PDB entry 7N16 | electron microscopy, 3.20 A resolution | chains D and C of the 4 polymer chains in the assembly

== Chain D (and C) ==
Name: Cyclic nucleotide-gated cation channel
From: Caenorhabditis elegans
Notes: chain C of this document is another copy of the same molecule, construct and numbering; everything in this record applies to it too
UniProt: Q03611 (CNG_CAEEL); residues 1-733 here = UniProt positions 1-733
Chain sequence (738 residues; numbered -4 to 733; the number before each row is that of its first residue; numbers below 1 keep their minus sign (Gly-4 is residue -4)):
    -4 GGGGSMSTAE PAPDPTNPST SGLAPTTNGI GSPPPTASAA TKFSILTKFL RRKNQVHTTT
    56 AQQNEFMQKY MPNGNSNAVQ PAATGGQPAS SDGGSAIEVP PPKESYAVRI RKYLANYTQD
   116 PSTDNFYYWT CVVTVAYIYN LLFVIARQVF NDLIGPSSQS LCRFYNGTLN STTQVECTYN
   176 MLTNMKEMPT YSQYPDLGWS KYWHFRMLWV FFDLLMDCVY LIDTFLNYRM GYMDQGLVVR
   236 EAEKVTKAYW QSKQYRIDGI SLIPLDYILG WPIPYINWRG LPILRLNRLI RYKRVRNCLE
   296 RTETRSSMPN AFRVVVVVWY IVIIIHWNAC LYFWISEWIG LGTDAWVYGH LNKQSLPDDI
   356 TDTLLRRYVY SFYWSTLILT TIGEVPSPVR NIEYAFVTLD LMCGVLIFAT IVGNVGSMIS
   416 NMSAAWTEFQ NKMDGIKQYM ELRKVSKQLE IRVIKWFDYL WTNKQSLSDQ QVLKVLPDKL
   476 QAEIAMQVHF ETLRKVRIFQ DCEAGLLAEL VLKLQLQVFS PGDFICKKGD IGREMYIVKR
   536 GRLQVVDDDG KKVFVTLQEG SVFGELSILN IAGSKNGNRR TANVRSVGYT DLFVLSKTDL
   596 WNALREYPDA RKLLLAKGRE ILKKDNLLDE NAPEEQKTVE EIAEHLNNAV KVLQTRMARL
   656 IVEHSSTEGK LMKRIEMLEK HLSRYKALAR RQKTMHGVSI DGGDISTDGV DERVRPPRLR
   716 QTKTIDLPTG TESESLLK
Unresolved in the structure: -4 to 103, 162-164, 621-733
Differences from the reference sequence: expression tag (-4 to 0); engineered mutation Trp421 (Arg in Q03611)
Cystine bridges: Cys157-Cys172
Bound ions: Na+: Glu379 (shared with 1 residue of chain A; 1 residue of chain B; Glu379(C) of chain C)
Small-molecule neighbours:
  - palmitoyl-linoleoyl phosphatidylcholine (CPL; 1-palmitoyl-2-linoleoyl-sn-glycero-3-phosphocholine), molecule 1: Tyr132, Ile133, Leu136, Tyr287, Val290, Leu294, Trp314, Tyr315, Ile318
  - palmitoyl-linoleoyl phosphatidylcholine (CPL), molecule 2: Asp147, Leu148, Pro151, Glu171, Cys172, Thr173, Tyr174, Tyr197, Phe200, Trp204, Leu359
  - palmitoyl-linoleoyl phosphatidylcholine (CPL), molecule 3: Leu148, Tyr174, Thr356, Thr358, Leu359, Leu360, Tyr363
  - palmitoyl-linoleoyl phosphatidylcholine (CPL), molecule 4: Trp333, Ile334, Arg385, Asn386, Ile387, Ala390
Swiss-Prot annotation at these positions:
  - region: Thr376 to Glu379 (Selectivity filter)
  - binding site (Na(+)): Glu379
  - binding site (3',5'-cyclic GMP): Gly559, Ser562, Arg575, Thr576, Lys619, Asp620
  - binding site (3',5'-cyclic AMP): Glu560, Arg575
  - site (Central gate): Phe403, Val407
  - mutagenesis: Gln82 to Lys733 (In p678; defects in the avoidance of P.aeruginosa and of nitric oxide. In nu629 ...), Phe403 (F403A: Impairs activation by cGMP, likely by disrupting the central gate; F403V: Impairs activation by cGMP, likely by disrupting the central gate; when associated with A-407), Val407 (V407A: Impairs activation by cGMP, likely by disrupting the central gate. Impairs activation by cGMP, likely by disrupting the central gate; when associated with V-403), Met417 (M417MG: Fails to produce currents in the presence of 100 uM intracellular cGMP; M417MGG: Fails to produce currents in the presence of 100 uM intracellular cGMP ...), Gln425 (Q425A: Fails to produce currents in the presence of 100 uM intracellular cGMP; when associated with A-421; A-429; A-432 and A-453), Asp429 (D429A: Fails to produce currents in the presence of 100 uM intracellular cGMP; when associated with A-421; A-425; A-432 and A-453), Lys432 (K432A: Fails to produce currents in the presence of 100 uM intracellular cGMP; when associated with A-421; A-425; A-429 and A-453), Asp453 (D453A: Fails to produce currents in the presence of 100 uM intracellular cGMP; when associated with A-421; A-425; A-429 and A-432), Gln510 to Lys733 (In ky791; reduces expression of the G protein-coupled receptor (GPCR) srsx-3 in the AWC neuron)

== Chain D / chain C interface ==
Contacting residue pairs - 83 pairs, chain D then chain C:
  Met228(D) - Tyr454(C)  hydrophobic
  Gln230(D) - Arg537(C)  hydrogen bond
  Gln230(D) - Gln553(C)
  Gly231(D) - Tyr584(C)
  Leu232(D) - Arg537(C)
  Glu298(D) - Trp421(C)
  Pro304(D) - Gln425(C)
  Arg308(D) - Ser418(C)
  Arg308(D) - Trp421(C)
  Thr376(D) - Ile377(C)
  Ile377(D) - Ile377(C)
  Ile377(D) - Glu379(C)
  Gly378(D) - Glu379(C)
  Glu379(D) - Glu379(C)
  Ser382(D) - Gln349(C)  hydrogen bond
  Pro383(D) - Tyr368(C)
  Val384(D) - Ile355(C)
  Val384(D) - Arg361(C)  hydrogen bond (backbone-side chain)
  Arg385(D) - Ile355(C)
  Arg385(D) - Arg361(C)
  Asn386(D) - Arg361(C)  hydrogen bond
  Asn386(D) - Val364(C)
  Tyr389(D) - Gln349(C)  hydrogen bond (side chain-backbone)
  Tyr389(D) - Arg361(C)
  Tyr389(D) - Val364(C)  hydrophobic
  Tyr389(D) - Tyr365(C)
  Tyr389(D) - Tyr368(C)  hydrophobic
  Val392(D) - Tyr368(C)  hydrophobic
  Thr393(D) - Phe367(C)
  Thr393(D) - Tyr368(C)
  Thr393(D) - Thr371(C)
  Leu396(D) - Leu372(C)  hydrophobic
  Leu396(D) - Ile377(C)  hydrophobic
  Met397(D) - Thr371(C)
  Val400(D) - Thr375(C)
  Val400(D) - Ile406(C)  hydrophobic
  Phe403(D) - Phe403(C)  hydrophobic
  Ala404(D) - Val410(C)
  Thr405(D) - Val410(C)
  Thr405(D) - Ile414(C)
  Val407(D) - Val407(C)  hydrophobic
  Asn409(D) - Ile414(C)
  Asn416(D) - Thr422(C)  hydrogen bond
  Asn458(D) - Leu437(C)
  Lys459(D) - Gln433(C)  hydrogen bond (backbone-side chain)
  Gln460(D) - Gln433(C)
  Asp464(D) - Tyr434(C)  hydrogen bond
  Gln466(D) - Gly430(C)
  Gln466(D) - Ile431(C)
  Gln466(D) - Tyr434(C)
  Val467(D) - Ile431(C)
  Lys469(D) - Lys427(C)
  Val470(D) - Lys427(C)
  Val470(D) - Ile431(C)  hydrophobic
  Val470(D) - Trp451(C)
  Val470(D) - Leu462(C)
  Leu471(D) - Ile431(C)  hydrophobic
  Leu471(D) - Leu462(C)
  Pro472(D) - Trp451(C)
  Pro472(D) - Leu462(C)
  Pro472(D) - Val513(C)
  Asp473(D) - Gln512(C)
  Lys474(D) - Phe519(C)
  Leu475(D) - Leu444(C)  hydrophobic
  Leu475(D) - Val448(C)  hydrophobic
  Leu475(D) - Ser515(C)
  Glu478(D) - Leu444(C)
  Glu478(D) - Arg447(C)  salt bridge
  Glu478(D) - Asp518(C)
  Ile479(D) - Met435(C)  hydrophobic
  Ile479(D) - Val440(C)  hydrophobic
  Ile479(D) - Leu444(C)  hydrophobic
  Gln482(D) - Val440(C)
  Gln482(D) - Ser441(C)
  Gln482(D) - Leu444(C)
  Glu504(D) - Arg528(C)  salt bridge
  Leu511(D) - Arg438(C)
  Lys534(D) - Arg438(C)
  Arg535(D) - Leu437(C)  hydrogen bond (side chain-backbone)
  Arg535(D) - Arg438(C)
  Arg535(D) - Lys439(C)
  Phe588(D) - Arg438(C)
  Tyr602(D) - Ile526(C)
Interface residues without a listed pair, chain D (58 interface residues in all): Leu401, Gly408, Ser412, Ser463, Val483, Glu498, Asp586, Glu601
Interface residues without a listed pair, chain C (60 interface residues in all): Val313, Val317, Ile320, Pro352, Leu360, Gly411, Phe452, Phe514, Arg535, Gly536, Arg574, Gly583

== Overview ==
The interface between chain D and chain C involves 58 residues on one side and 60 on the other, with 9
hydrogen bonds and 2 salt bridges. Polar pairs include Glu478(D)-Arg447(C), Glu504(D)-Arg528(C) and
Gln230(D)-Arg537(C). Bound to chain D: 4 copies of palmitoyl-linoleoyl phosphatidylcholine.
Both chains are Cyclic nucleotide-gated cation channel (Caenorhabditis elegans). Entry 7N16 (Structure of
TAX-4_R421W apo closed state) was determined by electron microscopy (same publication as 7N15 and 7N17).
